4ELZ - chains B and C of the 4 polymer chains in the assembly; structure by X-ray diffraction, 2.20 A resolution.

== Chain B ==
Name: DNA gyrase subunit A
Source organism: Vibrio fischeri
Notes: EC 5.99.1.3
UniProtKB: Q5E5J7 (Q5E5J7_VIBF1); residues 363-494 here correspond to UniProt positions 362-493 (UniProt number = residue number - 1)
Amino-acid sequence (153 residues; numbered 342 to 494; the number before each row is that of its first residue):
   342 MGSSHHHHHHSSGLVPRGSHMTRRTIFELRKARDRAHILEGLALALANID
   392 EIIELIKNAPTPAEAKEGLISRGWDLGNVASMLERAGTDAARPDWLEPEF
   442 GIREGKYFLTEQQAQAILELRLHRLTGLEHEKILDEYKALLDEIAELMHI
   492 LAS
Disordered / not traced: 342-361, 493-494
Construct notes: initiating methionine (342); expression tag (343-362)

== Chain C ==
Name: CcdB
Source organism: Vibrio fischeri
UniProtKB: B5EU32 (B5EU32_VIBFM); residues 1-105 here = UniProt positions 1-105
Amino-acid sequence (105 residues; numbered 1 to 105; the number before each row is that of its first residue):
     1 MSQFTLYKNKDKSSAKTYPYFVDVQSDLLDNLNTRLVIPLTPIELLDKKA
    51 PSHLCPTIHIDEGDFIMLTQQMTSVPVKILSEPVNELSTFRNEIIAAIDF
   101 LITGI
Disordered / not traced: 1

== How chain B and chain C interact ==
Pairs across the interface - 10 pairs, chain B then chain C:
  Arg376(B) - His53(C)
  Arg376(B) - Phe100(C)
  Arg376(B) - Gly104(C)  hydrogen bond (side chain-backbone)
  Arg376(B) - Ile105(C)  hydrogen bond (side chain-backbone)
  Leu383(B) - Ile105(C)  hydrophobic
  Ala457(B) - Ile105(C)
  Glu460(B) - Thr103(C)
  Arg462(B) - Asp99(C)  salt bridge
  Arg465(B) - Ile105(C)
  Glu477(B) - His53(C)
Interface residues without a listed pair, chain B (9 interface residues in all): Ile379, Leu461
Interface residues without a listed pair, chain C (7 interface residues in all): Ile95

== Overview ==
9 residues of chain B and 7 residues of chain C are in contact, with 2 hydrogen bonds and 1 salt bridge. Polar
contacts include Arg462(B)-Asp99(C), Arg376(B)-Gly104(C) and Arg376(B)-Ile105(C).
Here chain B is DNA gyrase subunit A and chain C is CcdB, both from Vibrio fischeri. Entry 4ELZ
(Ccdbvfi:gyra14vfi) was determined by X-ray diffraction, deposited together with 4ELY.
